Entry 6M6H (electron microscopy, 4.50 A resolution (low resolution: residue-level contacts below are approximate; hydrogen-bond / salt-bridge calls are withheld)); this record covers chains G and Q of the 20 polymer chains in the assembly.

# Chain G
Name: Capsid vertex component 1
Organism: Human herpesvirus 2
UniProtKB: P89440 (CVC1_HHV2H); the construct has insertions or renumbered stretches relative to UniProt, so the offset changes along the chain: 1-200 = UniProt 1-200; 204-562 = UniProt 201-559; 569-703 = UniProt 568-702
Sequence (702 residues; each row starts with the number of its first residue; note: 9 numbers in that range are skipped by the numbering (no residue carries them; nothing is unmodelled there); a row labelled like 562A-562H holds insertion residues (562A, then the next letters in order)):
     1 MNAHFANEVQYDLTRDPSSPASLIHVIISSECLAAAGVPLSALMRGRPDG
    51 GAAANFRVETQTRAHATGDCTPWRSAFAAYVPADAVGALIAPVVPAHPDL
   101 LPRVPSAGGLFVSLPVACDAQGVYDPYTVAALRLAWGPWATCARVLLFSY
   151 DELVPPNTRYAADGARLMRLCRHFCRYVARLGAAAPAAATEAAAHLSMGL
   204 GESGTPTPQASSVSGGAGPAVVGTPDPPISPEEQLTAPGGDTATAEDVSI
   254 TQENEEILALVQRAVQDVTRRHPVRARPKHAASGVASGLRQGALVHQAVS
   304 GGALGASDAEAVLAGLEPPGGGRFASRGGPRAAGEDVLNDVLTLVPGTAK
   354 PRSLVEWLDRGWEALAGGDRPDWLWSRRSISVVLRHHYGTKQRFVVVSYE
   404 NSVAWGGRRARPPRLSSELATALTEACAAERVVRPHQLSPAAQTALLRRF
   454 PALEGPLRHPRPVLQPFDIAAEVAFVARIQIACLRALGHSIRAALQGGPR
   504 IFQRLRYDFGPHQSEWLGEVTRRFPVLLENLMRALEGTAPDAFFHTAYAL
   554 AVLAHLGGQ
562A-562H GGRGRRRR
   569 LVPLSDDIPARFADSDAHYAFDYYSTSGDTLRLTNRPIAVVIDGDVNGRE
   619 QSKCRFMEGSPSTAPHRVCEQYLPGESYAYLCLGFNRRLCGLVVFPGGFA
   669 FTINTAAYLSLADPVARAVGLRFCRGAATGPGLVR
Disordered / not traced: 46-53, 204-229, 267-354, 562A-562H, 612-617, 628-632, 697-703
Sequence notes: conflict Met44 (Val in P89440), Leu89 (Ile in P89440), Ile90 (Leu in P89440), Val94 (Ile in P89440), Met198 (Leu in P89440), Leu200 (Met in P89440)

# Chain Q
Name: Large tegument protein deneddylase
Organism: Human herpesvirus 2
Notes: EC 3.4.19.12, 3.4.22.-
UniProtKB: P89459 (LTP_HHV2H); numbering as in UniProt (aligned over 1-3122)
Sequence (3122 residues; each row starts with the number of its first residue):
     1 MIPAALPHPTMKRQGDRDIVVTGVRNQFATDLEPGGSVSCMRSSLSFLSL
    51 LFDVGPRDVLSAEAIEGCLVEGGEWTRAAAGSGPPRMCSIIELPNFLEYP
   101 AARGGLRCVFSRVYGEVGFFGEPTAGLLETQCPAHTFFAGPWAMRPLSYT
   151 LLTIGPLGMGLYRDGDTAYLFDPHGLPAGTPAFIAKVRAGDVYPYLTYYA
   201 HDRPKVRWAGAMVFFVPSGPGAVAPADLTAAALHLYGASETYLQDEPFVE
   251 RRVAITHPLRGEIGGLGALFVGVVPRGDGEGSGPVVPALPAPTHVQTPGA
   301 DRPPEAPRGASGPPDTPQAGHPNRPPDDVWAAALEGTPPAKPSAPDAAAS
   351 GPPHAAPPPQTPAGDAAEEAEDLRVLEVGAVPVGRHRARYSTGLPKRRRP
   401 TWTPPSSVEDLTSGERPAPKAPPAKAKKKSAPKKKAPVAAEVPASSPTPI
   451 AATVPPAPDTPPQSGQGGGDDGPASPSSPSVLETLGARRPPEPPGADLAQ
   501 LFEVHPNVAATAVRLAARDAALAREVAACSQLTINALRSPYPAHPGLLEL
   551 CVIFFFERVLAFLIENGARTHTQAGVAGPAAALLDFTLRMLPRKTAVGDF
   601 LASTRMSLADVAAHRPLIQHVLDENSQIGRLALAKLVLVARDVIRETDAF
   651 YGDLADLDLQLRAAPPANLYARLGEWLLERSRAHPNTLFAPATPTHPEPL
   701 LHRIQALAQFARGEEMRVEAEAREMREALDALARGVDSVSQRAGPLTVMP
   751 VPAAPGAGGRAPCPPALGPEAIQARLEDVRIQARRAIESAVKEYFHRGAV
   801 YSAKALQASDSHDCRFHVASAAVVPMVQLLESLPAFDQHTRDVAQRAALP
   851 PPPPLATSPQAILLRDLLQRGQPLDAPEDLAAWLSVLTDAATQGLIERKP
   901 LEELARSIHGINDQQARRSSGLAELQRFDALDAALAQQLDSDAAFVPATG
   951 PAPYVDGGGLSPEATRMAEDALRQARAMEAAKMTAELAPEARSRLRERAH
  1001 ALEAMLNDARERAKVAHDAREKFLHKLQGVLRPLPDFVGLKACPAVLATL
  1051 RASLPAGWTDLADAVRGPPPEVTAALRADLWGLLGQYREALEHPTPDTAT
  1101 ALAGLHPAFVVVLKTLFADAPETPVLVQFFSDHAPTIAKAVSNAINAGSA
  1151 AVATASPAATVDAAVRAHGALADAVSALGAAARDPASPLSFLAVLADSAA
  1201 GYVKATRLALEARGAIDELTTLGSAAADLVVQARRACAQPEGDHAALIDA
  1251 AARATTAARESLAGHEAGFGGLLHAEGTAGDHSPSGRALQELGKVIGATR
  1301 RRADELEAAVADLTAKMAAQRARGSSERWAAGVEAALDRVENRAEFDVVE
  1351 LRRLQALAGTHGYNPRDFRKRAEQALAANAEAVTLALDTAFAFNPYTPEN
  1401 QRHPMLPPLAAIHRLGWSAAFHAAAETYADMFRVDAEPLARLLRIAEGLL
  1451 EMAQAGDGFIDYHEAVGRLADDMTSVPGLRRYVPFFQHGYADYVELRDRL
  1501 DAIRADVHRALGGVPLDLAAAAEQISAARNDPEATAELVRTGVTLPCPSE
  1551 DALVACAAALERVDQSPVKNTAYAEYVAFVTRQDTAETKDAVVRAKQQRA
  1601 EATERVMAGLREALAARERRAQIEAEGLANLKTMLKVVAVPATVAKTLDQ
  1651 ARSVAEIADQVEVLLDQTEKTRELDVPAVIWLEHAQRTFETHPLSAARGD
  1701 GPGPLARHAGRLGALFDTRRRVDALRRSLEEAEAEWDEVWGRFGRVRGGA
  1751 WKSPEGFRAMHEQLRALQDTTNTVSGLRAQPAYERLSARYQGVLGAKGAE
  1801 RAEAVEELGARVTKHTALCARLRDEVVRRVPWEMNFDALGGLLAEFDAAA
  1851 ADLAPWAVEEFRGARELIQYRMGLYSAYARAGGQTGAGAESAPAPLLVDL
  1901 RALDARARASSSPEGHEVDPQLLRRRGEAYLRAGGDPGPLVLREAVSALD
  1951 LPFATSFLAPDGTPLQYALCFPAVTDKLGALLMRPEAACVRPPLPTDVLE
  2001 SAPTVTAMYVLTVVNRLQLALSDAQAANFQLFGRFVRHRQATWGASMDAA
  2051 AELYVALVATTLTREFGCRWAQLGWASGAAAPRPPPGPRGSQRHCVAFNE
  2101 NDVLVALVAGVPEHIYNFWRLDLVRQHEYMHLTLERAFEDAAESMLFVQR
  2151 LTPHPDARIRVLPTFLDGGPPTRGLLFGTRLADWRRGKLSETDPLAPWRS
  2201 ALELGTQRRDVPALGKLSPAQALAAVSVLGRMCLPSAALAALWTCMFPDD
  2251 YTEYDSFDALLAARLESGQTLGPAGGREASLPEAPHALYRPTGQHVAVLA
  2301 AATHRTPAARVTAMDLVLAAVLLGAPVVVALRNTTAFSRESELELCLTLF
  2351 DSRPGGPDAALRDVVSSDIETWAVGLLHTDLNPIENACLAAQLPRLSALI
  2401 AERPLADGPPCLVLVDISMTPVAVLWEAPEPPGPPDVRFVGSEATEELPF
  2451 VATAGDVLAASAADADPFFARAILGRPFDASLLTGELFPGHPVYQRPLAD
  2501 EAGPSAPTAARDPRDLAGGDGGSGPEDPAAPPARQADPGVLAPTLLTDAT
  2551 TGEPVPPRMWAWIHGLEELASDDAGGPTPNPAPALLPPPATDQSVPTSQY
  2601 APRPIGPAATARETRPSVPPQQNTGRVPVAPRDDPRPSPPTPSPPADAAL
  2651 PPPAFSGSAAAFSAAVPRVRRSRRTRAKSRAPRASAPPEGWRPPALPAPV
  2701 APVAASARPPDQPPTPESAPPAWVSALPLPPGPASARGAFPAPTLAPIPP
  2751 PPAEGAVVPGGDRRRGRRQTTAGPSPTPPRGPAAGPPRRLTRPAVASLSA
  2801 SLNSLPSPRDPADHAAAVSAAAAAVPPSPGLAPPTSAVQTSPPPLAPGPV
  2851 APSEPLCGWVVPGGPVARRPPPQSPATKPAARTRIRARSVPQPPLPQPPL
  2901 PQPPLPQPPLPQPPLPQPPLPQPPLPQPPLPQPPLPQPPLPQPPLPPVTR
  2951 TLTPQSRDSVPTPESPTHTNTHLPVSAVTSWASSLALHVDSAPPPASLLQ
  3001 TLHISSDDEHSDADSLRFSDSDDTEALDPLPPEPHLPPADEPPGPLAADH
  3051 LQSPHSQFGPLPVQANAVLSRRYVRRTGRSALAVLIRACRRIQQQLQRTR
  3101 RALFQRSNAVLTSLHHVRMLLG
Disordered / not traced: 1-3074, 3122
Sequence notes: conflict Arg3076 (Ser in P89459)

# How chain G and chain Q interact
Contacting residue pairs (24; chain G residue first):
  Tyr127(G) with His3116(Q); Leu3120(Q)
  Ser252(G) with Gln3095(Q)
  Ile253(G) with Gln3095(Q)
  Glu256(G) with Arg3091(Q); Gln3095(Q); Arg3098(Q)
  Asn257(G) with Gln3095(Q)
  Ile260(G) with Ala3088(Q); Ile3092(Q)
  Leu263(G) with Val3084(Q); Arg3087(Q)
  Val264(G) with Val3084(Q); Leu3085(Q)
  Thr427(G) with Thr3112(Q); His3116(Q); Met3119(Q)
  Glu428(G) with Thr3112(Q)
  Cys430(G) with Met3119(Q)
  Ala431(G) with His3115(Q); Met3119(Q)
  Val436(G) with Arg3118(Q); Met3119(Q)
  Ile472(G) with Leu3120(Q)
Other interface residues (no listed pair), chain G (22 interface residues in all): Thr245, Glu249, Thr254, Tyr391, Leu426, Arg434, Val435, Arg437
Other interface residues (no listed pair), chain Q (19 interface residues in all): Ala3083, Thr3099, Ala3102, Arg3106, Leu3121

# Summary
Chain G and chain Q form an interface of 22 and 19 residues respectively.
Chain G is Capsid vertex component 1 and chain Q is Large tegument protein deneddylase, both from Human
herpesvirus 2; the structure, Structure of HSV2 C-capsid portal vertex, was determined by electron microscopy
(same publication as 6M6G and 6M6I).
